Entry 9D18 (electron microscopy, 2.88 A resolution); this record covers chains B and C of the 8 polymer chains in the assembly.

# Chain B (and C)
Name: Isoform 5 of Calcium-activated potassium channel subunit alpha-1
Source organism: Homo sapiens
Notes: chain C of this document is another copy of the same molecule, construct and numbering; everything in this record applies to it too
Reference sequence: Q12791 (KCMA1_HUMAN), isoform Q12791-5; residues 1-1056 here correspond to UniProt positions 66-1121 (UniProt number = residue number + 65)
Amino-acid sequence (1056 residues; row label = number of the first residue in the row):
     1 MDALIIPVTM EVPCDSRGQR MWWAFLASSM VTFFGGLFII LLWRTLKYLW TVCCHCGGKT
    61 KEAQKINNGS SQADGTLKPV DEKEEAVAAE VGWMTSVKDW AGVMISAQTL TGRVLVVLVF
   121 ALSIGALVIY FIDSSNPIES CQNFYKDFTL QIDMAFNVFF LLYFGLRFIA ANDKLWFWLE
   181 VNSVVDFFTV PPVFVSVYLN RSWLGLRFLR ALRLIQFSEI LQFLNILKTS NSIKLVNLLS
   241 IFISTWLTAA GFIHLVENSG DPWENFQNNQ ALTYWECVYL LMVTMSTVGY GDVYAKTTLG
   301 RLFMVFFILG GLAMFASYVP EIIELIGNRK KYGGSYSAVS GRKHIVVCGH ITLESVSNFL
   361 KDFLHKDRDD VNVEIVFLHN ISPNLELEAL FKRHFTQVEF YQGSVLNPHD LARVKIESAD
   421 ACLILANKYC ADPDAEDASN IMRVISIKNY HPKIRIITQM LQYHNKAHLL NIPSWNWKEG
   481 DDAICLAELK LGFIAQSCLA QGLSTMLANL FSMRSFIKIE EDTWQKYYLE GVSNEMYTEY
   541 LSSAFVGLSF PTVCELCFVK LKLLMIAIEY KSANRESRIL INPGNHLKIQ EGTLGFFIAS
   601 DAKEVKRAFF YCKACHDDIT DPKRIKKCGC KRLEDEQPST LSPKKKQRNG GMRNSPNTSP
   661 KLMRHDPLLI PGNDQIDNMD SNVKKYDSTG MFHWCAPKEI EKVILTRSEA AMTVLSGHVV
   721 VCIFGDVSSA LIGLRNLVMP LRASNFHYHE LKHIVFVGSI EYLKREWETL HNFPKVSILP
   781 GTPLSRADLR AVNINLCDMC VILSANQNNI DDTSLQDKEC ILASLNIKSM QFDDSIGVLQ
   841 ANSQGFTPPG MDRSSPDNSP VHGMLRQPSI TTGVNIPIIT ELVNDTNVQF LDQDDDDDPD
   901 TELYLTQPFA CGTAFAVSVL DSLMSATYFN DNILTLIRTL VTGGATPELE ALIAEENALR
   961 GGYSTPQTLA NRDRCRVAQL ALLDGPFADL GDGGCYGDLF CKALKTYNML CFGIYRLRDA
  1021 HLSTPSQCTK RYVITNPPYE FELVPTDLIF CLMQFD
Not modelled in the structure: 1-18, 55-90, 570-576, 616-680, 834-870
Ion coordination: K+ site 1: Thr287 (shared with 1 residue of chain A; Thr287(C) of chain C; 1 residue of chain D); K+ site 2: Thr287, Val288 (shared with 2 residues of chain A; Thr287(C), Val288(C) of chain C; 2 residues of chain D); K+ site 3: Val288, Gly289 (shared with 2 residues of chain A; Val288(C), Gly289(C) of chain C; 2 residues of chain D); K+ site 4: Gly289, Tyr290 (shared with 2 residues of chain A; Gly289(C), Tyr290(C) of chain C; 2 residues of chain D); Ca2+ site 1: Asp367, Arg514, Ser533, Glu535, Ser600; Mg2+: Glu374, Glu399; Ca2+ site 2: Asn449 (shared with Gln889(C), Asp892(C), Asp895(C), Asp897(C) of chain C); Ca2+ site 3: Gln889, Asp892, Asp895, Asp897 (shared with 1 residue of chain A)
Swiss-Prot annotation at these positions:
  - region: Leu491 to Phe511 (Segment S7), Leu548 to Ile568 (Segment S8), Cys612 to His616 (Heme-binding motif)
  - motif: Thr287 to Tyr290 (Selectivity for potassium)
  - binding site (Mg(2+)): Glu374, Gln397, Glu399
  - lipidation (S-palmitoyl cysteine): Cys53, Cys54, Cys56

# Chain B / chain C interface
Pairs across the interface (82; chain B residue first):
  Val91(B) - Gly341(C)
  Thr95(B) - Val339(C)
  Asp99(B) - Arg342(C)  salt bridge
  Gly102(B) - Thr396(C)
  Val103(B) - Thr396(C)
  Ser106(B) - Phe395(C)
  Gln108(B) - Phe395(C)
  Gln108(B) - Thr396(C)  hydrogen bond
  Gln108(B) - Gln397(C)  hydrogen bond
  Asn172(B) - Glu399(C)
  Gln222(B) - Ala389(C)
  Gln222(B) - Lys392(C)
  Gln222(B) - Arg393(C)
  Phe223(B) - Lys392(C)
  Asn225(B) - Arg393(C)
  Lys228(B) - Glu386(C)
  Lys228(B) - Arg393(C)
  Thr229(B) - Glu386(C)
  Ser230(B) - Leu385(C)
  Ser230(B) - Glu386(C)  hydrogen bond (backbone-side chain)
  Ile233(B) - Leu385(C)
  Ile233(B) - Ala389(C)  hydrophobic
  Lys234(B) - Leu385(C)
  Leu280(B) - Tyr290(C)
  Thr284(B) - Val288(C)
  Thr284(B) - Tyr290(C)  hydrogen bond
  Thr287(B) - Ser286(C)
  Thr287(B) - Thr287(C)
  Thr287(B) - Val288(C)
  Val288(B) - Val288(C)
  Gly289(B) - Val288(C)
  Gly289(B) - Gly289(C)
  Tyr290(B) - Tyr290(C)
  Gly291(B) - Tyr290(C)
  Tyr294(B) - Asp292(C)
  Arg301(B) - Glu276(C)  salt bridge
  Arg301(B) - Tyr279(C)
  Arg301(B) - Asp292(C)  salt bridge
  Met304(B) - Tyr290(C)
  Val305(B) - Trp246(C)  hydrophobic
  Val305(B) - Tyr279(C)  hydrophobic
  Ile308(B) - Met282(C)  hydrophobic
  Ile308(B) - Ser286(C)
  Leu309(B) - Met282(C)  hydrophobic
  Leu309(B) - Phe315(C)  hydrophobic
  Leu309(B) - Val319(C)
  Leu309(B) - Ile323(C)
  Leu312(B) - Ser286(C)
  Ala313(B) - Ile323(C)  hydrophobic
  Leu406(B) - Gln889(C)
  Asn407(B) - Pro899(C)
  Pro408(B) - Pro899(C)
  His409(B) - Asp898(C)  salt bridge
  Ala438(B) - Leu815(C)  hydrophobic
  Ala438(B) - Lys818(C)
  Ser439(B) - Leu815(C)
  Ile441(B) - Leu822(C)  hydrophobic
  Met442(B) - Ser814(C)
  Met442(B) - Lys818(C)
  Met442(B) - Asn887(C)
  Met442(B) - Phe890(C)  hydrophobic
  Ile445(B) - Ile821(C)  hydrophobic
  Ile445(B) - Leu822(C)  hydrophobic
  Ile445(B) - Phe890(C)  hydrophobic
  Ser446(B) - Phe890(C)
  Asn449(B) - Gln889(C)  hydrogen bond (side chain-backbone)
  Asn449(B) - Phe890(C)
  Asn449(B) - Asp892(C)
  Asn449(B) - Gln893(C)
  Asn449(B) - Asp897(C)  hydrogen bond
  His468(B) - Leu784(C)
  Asn471(B) - Arg786(C)  hydrogen bond
  Asn471(B) - Leu825(C)
  Asn471(B) - Asn826(C)  hydrogen bond
  Asn471(B) - Ser829(C)
  Ile472(B) - Ser829(C)
  Pro473(B) - Leu825(C)
  Pro473(B) - Ser829(C)
  Pro473(B) - Gln893(C)
  Glu955(B) - Arg786(C)  salt bridge
  Glu955(B) - Ala787(C)  hydrogen bond (backbone-backbone)
  Glu955(B) - Arg790(C)  salt bridge
Also at the interface, not in a pair above, chain B (55 interface residues in all): Glu219, Leu227, Val293, Ala295, Ala435, Ser474, Ala954, Asn957
Also at the interface, not in a pair above, chain C (52 interface residues in all): Phe242, Val283, Val293, Ser340, His394, Ser785, Asp900

# In short
The interface between chain B and chain C involves 55 residues on one side and 52 on the other, with 9
hydrogen bonds and 6 salt bridges. Polar contacts include Asp99(B)-Arg342(C), Arg301(B)-Glu276(C) and
Arg301(B)-Asp292(C). UniProt lists 3 Mg2+-binding residues on chain B.
Chain B and chain C are both Isoform 5 of Calcium-activated potassium channel subunit alpha-1 (Homo sapiens);
the structure, Ca2+ bound open-inactivated hSlo1 + beta2N-beta4 channel in detergent-conformation 2 of
inactivating domain, was determined by electron microscopy together with 9CZH, 9CZJ, 9CZK, 9CZM, 9CZO, 9CZQ
and 9D19 from the same study.
